8WLQ - chains Y and o of the 96 polymer chains in the assembly; structure by electron microscopy, 3.80 A resolution.

== Chain Y ==
Name: Flagellar basal-body rod protein FlgC
Source organism: Salmonella enterica subsp. enterica serovar Typhimurium str. LT2
UniProt: P0A1I7 (FLGC_SALTY); numbering as in UniProt (aligned over 1-134)
Amino-acid sequence (134 residues; numbered 1 to 134; the number before each row is that of its first residue):
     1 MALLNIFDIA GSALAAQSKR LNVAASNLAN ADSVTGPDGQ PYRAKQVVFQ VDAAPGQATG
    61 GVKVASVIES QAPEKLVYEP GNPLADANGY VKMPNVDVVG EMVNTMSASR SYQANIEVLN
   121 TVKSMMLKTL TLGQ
Disordered / not traced: 1

== Chain o ==
Name: Flagellar basal-body rod protein FlgF
Source organism: Salmonella enterica subsp. enterica serovar Typhimurium str. LT2
UniProt: P16323 (FLGF_SALTY); numbering as in UniProt (aligned over 1-251)
Amino-acid sequence (251 residues; each row starts with the number of its first residue):
     1 MDHAIYTAMG AASQTLNQQA VTASNLANAS TPGFRAQLNA LRAVPVDGLS LATRTLVTAS
    61 TPGADMTPGQ LDYTSRPLDV ALQQDGWLVV QAADGAEGYT RNGNIQVGPT GQLTIQGHPV
   121 IGEGGPITVP EGSEITIAAD GTISALNPGD PPNTVAPVGR LKLVKAEGNE VQRSDDGLFR
   181 LTAEAQAERG AVLAADPSIR IMSGVLEGSN VKPVEAMTDM IANARRFEMQ MKVITSVDEN
   241 EGRANQLLSM S
Disordered / not traced: 251

== Interface between chain Y and chain o ==
Residue-residue contacts (70):
  L14(Y) with L247(o), hydrophobic
  S18(Y) with D2(o), hydrogen bond
  K19(Y) with L51(o)
  L21(Y) with A4(o), hydrophobic; S236(o); V237(o), hydrophobic; N240(o)
  N22(Y) with D2(o); A4(o); T53(o); R54(o)
  V23(Y) with T53(o)
  A25(Y) with V233(o), hydrophobic
  S26(Y) with T53(o), hydrogen bond (side chain-backbone); R54(o); T55(o)
  L28(Y) with M229(o), hydrophobic; Q230(o); V233(o), hydrophobic
  A29(Y) with A11(o), hydrophobic; R226(o); Q230(o)
  N30(Y) with A43(o); T55(o); L56(o), hydrogen bond (side chain-backbone); V57(o)
  D32(Y) with R226(o), salt bridge
  S33(Y) with L41(o)
  V34(Y) with A40(o), hydrophobic; L41(o), hydrogen bond (backbone-backbone)
  T35(Y) with R42(o); A43(o), hydrogen bond (backbone-backbone)
  G36(Y) with R42(o); A43(o)
  P37(Y) with A43(o); P45(o)
  Y42(Y) with A43(o), hydrophobic
  K45(Y) with A52(o); T53(o); T55(o), hydrogen bond
  V64(Y) with L51(o), hydrophobic
  S66(Y) with L51(o)
  V67(Y) with L51(o), hydrophobic; T53(o)
  V98(Y) with M229(o), hydrophobic
  M102(Y) with M229(o), hydrophobic; K232(o)
  T105(Y) with K232(o); S236(o)
  M106(Y) with K232(o)
  S109(Y) with S236(o), hydrogen bond; N240(o), hydrogen bond
  R110(Y) with E239(o), salt bridge
  Y112(Y) with N240(o); A244(o), hydrophobic
  Q113(Y) with E239(o), hydrogen bond; N240(o), hydrogen bond; R243(o), hydrogen bond
  I116(Y) with R243(o); A244(o), hydrophobic; L247(o)
  E117(Y) with R243(o), salt bridge
  L119(Y) with L247(o), hydrophobic
  N120(Y) with Q246(o); L247(o)
  K123(Y) with Q246(o); L247(o), hydrogen bond (side chain-backbone); S249(o), hydrogen bond (side chain-backbone); M250(o)
  L127(Y) with M250(o), hydrophobic
Other interface residues (no listed pair), chain Y (37 interface residues in all): A65
Other interface residues (no listed pair), chain o (32 interface residues in all): T7, L248

== Overview ==
The interface between chain Y and chain o involves 37 residues on one side and 32 on the other, with 13
hydrogen bonds and 3 salt bridges. Polar pairs include D32(Y)-R226(o), R110(Y)-E239(o) and E117(Y)-R243(o).
Chain Y is Flagellar basal-body rod protein FlgC and chain o is Flagellar basal-body rod protein FlgF, both
from Salmonella enterica subsp. enterica serovar Typhimurium str. LT2; the structure, Cryo-EM structure of the
whole rod-export apparatus with hook within the flagellar motor-hook complex in the ..., was determined by
electron microscopy (same publication as 8WHT, 8WIW, 8WK3, 8WK4, 8WKI, 8WKK and 11 further entries).
